Entry 6BQ5 (X-ray diffraction, 1.80 A resolution); this record covers chains A and B.

# Chain A (and B)
Name: Thermospermine synthase ACAULIS protein
Organism: Medicago truncatula
Notes: chain B of this document is another copy of the same molecule, construct and numbering; everything in this record applies to it too
UniProtKB: G7K2D1 (G7K2D1_MEDTR); numbering as in UniProt (aligned over 1-328)
Sequence (331 residues; numbered -2 to 328; the number before each row is that of its first residue; numbers below 1 keep their minus sign (Ser-2 is residue -2)):
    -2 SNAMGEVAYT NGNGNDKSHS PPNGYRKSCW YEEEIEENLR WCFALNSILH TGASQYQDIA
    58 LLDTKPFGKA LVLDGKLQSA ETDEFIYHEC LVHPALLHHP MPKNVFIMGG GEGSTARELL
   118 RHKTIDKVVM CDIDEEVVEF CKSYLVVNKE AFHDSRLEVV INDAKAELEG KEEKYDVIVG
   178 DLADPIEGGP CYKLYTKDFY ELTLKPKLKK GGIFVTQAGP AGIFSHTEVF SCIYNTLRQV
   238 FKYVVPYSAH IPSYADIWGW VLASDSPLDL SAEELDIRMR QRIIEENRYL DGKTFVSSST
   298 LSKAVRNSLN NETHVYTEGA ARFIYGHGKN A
Unresolved in the structure: -2 to 23, 316-328
Differences from the reference sequence: expression tag (-2 to 0)
Residues lining bound ligands:
  - B3P (2-[3-(2-hydroxy-1,1-dihydroxymethyl-ethylamino)-propylamino]-2-hydroxymethyl-propane-1,3-diol): Glu30, Ile32, Lys73, Leu74, Gln75, Ser76, Tyr84, Asp178, Leu179, Ala180, Asp181, Gln214, Tyr251, Trp255
  - 5'-deoxy-5'-methylthioadenosine (MTA): Gln54, Leu70, Gln75, Gly106, Gly108, Cys128, Asp129, Ile130, Asp131, Val134, Asn159, Asp160, Ala161, Asp178, Leu179, Ala180, Pro187, Cys188, Leu191
What the authors report for this chain:
  - binding site for 5'-deoxy-5'-methylthioadenosine: Gln54, Glu109, Asp129, Ile130, Asp160, Ala161, Leu179, Pro187
  - specificity-determining residues: His85, Glu109, Asp129, Gly216 (by similarity / conservation)
  - catalytic residues: Asp178 (proposed by the authors, not directly observed)

# How chain A and chain B interact
Contacting residue pairs (69; chain A residue first):
  Lys24(A) - Asn35(B)
  Trp27(A) - Asn35(B)
  Trp27(A) - Leu36(B)
  Trp27(A) - Arg37(B)
  Ile32(A) - Trp38(B)  hydrophobic
  Asn35(A) - Trp27(B)
  Asn35(A) - Cys39(B)
  Asn35(A) - Phe40(B)
  Asn35(A) - Ala41(B)  hydrogen bond (backbone-backbone)
  Asn35(A) - Lys62(B)
  Asn35(A) - Pro63(B)
  Leu36(A) - Trp38(B)  hydrophobic
  Leu36(A) - Cys39(B)
  Leu36(A) - Phe40(B)  hydrophobic
  Leu36(A) - Phe64(B)  hydrophobic
  Arg37(A) - Trp27(B)
  Arg37(A) - Arg37(B)
  Arg37(A) - Trp38(B)
  Arg37(A) - Cys39(B)  hydrogen bond (backbone-backbone)
  Trp38(A) - Ile32(B)  hydrophobic
  Trp38(A) - Leu36(B)  hydrophobic
  Trp38(A) - Arg37(B)
  Trp38(A) - Trp38(B)  hydrophobic
  Cys39(A) - Asn35(B)
  Cys39(A) - Leu36(B)
  Cys39(A) - Arg37(B)  hydrogen bond (backbone-backbone)
  Phe40(A) - Asn35(B)
  Phe40(A) - Leu36(B)  hydrophobic
  Ala41(A) - Asn35(B)  hydrogen bond (backbone-backbone)
  Lys62(A) - Asn35(B)
  Pro63(A) - Asn35(B)
  Phe64(A) - Leu36(B)  hydrophobic
  Thr79(A) - Phe221(B)
  Ile83(A) - Ile220(B)  hydrophobic
  Ile220(A) - Ile83(B)  hydrophobic
  Ile220(A) - Pro249(B)  hydrophobic
  Phe221(A) - Thr79(B)
  Phe221(A) - Phe82(B)  hydrophobic
  His247(A) - Asp253(B)
  His247(A) - Ile254(B)
  Pro249(A) - Ile220(B)  hydrophobic
  Ala252(A) - Trp38(B)  hydrophobic
  Asp253(A) - His247(B)
  Ile254(A) - His247(B)
  Glu283(A) - Lys300(B)  salt bridge
  Asn284(A) - Lys300(B)  hydrogen bond (backbone-side chain)
  Tyr286(A) - Ser299(B)
  Tyr286(A) - Lys300(B)
  Asp288(A) - Lys300(B)
  Asp288(A) - Arg303(B)  salt bridge
  Lys290(A) - Thr297(B)
  Lys290(A) - Arg303(B)
  Thr291(A) - Ser299(B)
  Thr291(A) - Lys300(B)  hydrogen bond (side chain-backbone)
  Thr291(A) - Arg303(B)  hydrogen bond
  Ser294(A) - Ser294(B)  hydrogen bond (backbone-side chain)
  Ser294(A) - Thr297(B)  hydrogen bond (side chain-backbone)
  Thr297(A) - Lys290(B)
  Thr297(A) - Ser294(B)  hydrogen bond (backbone-side chain)
  Ser299(A) - Tyr286(B)
  Ser299(A) - Thr291(B)
  Lys300(A) - Glu283(B)  salt bridge
  Lys300(A) - Asn284(B)  hydrogen bond (side chain-backbone)
  Lys300(A) - Tyr286(B)
  Lys300(A) - Asp288(B)
  Lys300(A) - Thr291(B)  hydrogen bond (backbone-side chain)
  Arg303(A) - Asp288(B)  salt bridge
  Arg303(A) - Lys290(B)
  Arg303(A) - Thr291(B)  hydrogen bond
Interface residues without a listed pair, chain A (41 interface residues in all): Glu33, Glu34, Asp80, Phe82, Arg285, Leu287, Leu298, Ala301
Interface residues without a listed pair, chain B (39 interface residues in all): Glu31, Asp80, Ala252, Arg285, Leu287, Leu298, Ala301

# Overview
Chain A and chain B form an interface of 41 and 39 residues respectively, with 13 hydrogen bonds and 4 salt
bridges. Among the polar pairs are Glu283(A)-Lys300(B), Asp288(A)-Arg303(B) and Asn284(A)-Lys300(B). Chain A
binds compound B3P and 5'-deoxy-5'-methylthioadenosine. The paper reports the catalytic residue Asp178(A); a
binding site for 5'-deoxy-5'-methylthioadenosine at Gln54(A), Glu109(A) and Asp129(A) among others.
Both chains are Thermospermine synthase ACAULIS protein (Medicago truncatula). Entry 6BQ5 (Crystal structure
of Medicago truncatula Thermospermine Synthase (MtTSPS) in complex with 5'-methylthioadenosine) was determined
by X-ray diffraction together with 6BQ2, 6BQ3, 6BQ4, 6BQ6 and 6BQ7 from the same study.
